Entry 3CMU (X-ray diffraction, 4.20 A resolution (low resolution: residue-level contacts below are approximate; hydrogen-bond / salt-bridge calls are withheld)); this record covers chains B and A.

Chain B:
Molecule: 18-nt DNA strand
Sequence (18 nucleotides; numbered 999 to 1016; the number before each row is that of its first residue):
   999 TTTTTTTTTT TTTTTTTT
Unresolved in the structure: 999-1001

Chain A:
Molecule: Protein recA
From: Escherichia coli
UniProt: P0A7G6 (RECA_ECOLI); the construct has insertions or renumbered stretches relative to UniProt, so the offset changes along the chain: 30-334 = UniProt 31-335; 1001-1334 = UniProt 2-335; 2001-2334 = UniProt 2-335; 3001-3334 = UniProt 2-335; 2 more segments
Amino-acid sequence (2050 residues; each row starts with the number of its first residue; note: 3259 numbers in that range are skipped by the numbering (no residue carries them; nothing is unmodelled there)):
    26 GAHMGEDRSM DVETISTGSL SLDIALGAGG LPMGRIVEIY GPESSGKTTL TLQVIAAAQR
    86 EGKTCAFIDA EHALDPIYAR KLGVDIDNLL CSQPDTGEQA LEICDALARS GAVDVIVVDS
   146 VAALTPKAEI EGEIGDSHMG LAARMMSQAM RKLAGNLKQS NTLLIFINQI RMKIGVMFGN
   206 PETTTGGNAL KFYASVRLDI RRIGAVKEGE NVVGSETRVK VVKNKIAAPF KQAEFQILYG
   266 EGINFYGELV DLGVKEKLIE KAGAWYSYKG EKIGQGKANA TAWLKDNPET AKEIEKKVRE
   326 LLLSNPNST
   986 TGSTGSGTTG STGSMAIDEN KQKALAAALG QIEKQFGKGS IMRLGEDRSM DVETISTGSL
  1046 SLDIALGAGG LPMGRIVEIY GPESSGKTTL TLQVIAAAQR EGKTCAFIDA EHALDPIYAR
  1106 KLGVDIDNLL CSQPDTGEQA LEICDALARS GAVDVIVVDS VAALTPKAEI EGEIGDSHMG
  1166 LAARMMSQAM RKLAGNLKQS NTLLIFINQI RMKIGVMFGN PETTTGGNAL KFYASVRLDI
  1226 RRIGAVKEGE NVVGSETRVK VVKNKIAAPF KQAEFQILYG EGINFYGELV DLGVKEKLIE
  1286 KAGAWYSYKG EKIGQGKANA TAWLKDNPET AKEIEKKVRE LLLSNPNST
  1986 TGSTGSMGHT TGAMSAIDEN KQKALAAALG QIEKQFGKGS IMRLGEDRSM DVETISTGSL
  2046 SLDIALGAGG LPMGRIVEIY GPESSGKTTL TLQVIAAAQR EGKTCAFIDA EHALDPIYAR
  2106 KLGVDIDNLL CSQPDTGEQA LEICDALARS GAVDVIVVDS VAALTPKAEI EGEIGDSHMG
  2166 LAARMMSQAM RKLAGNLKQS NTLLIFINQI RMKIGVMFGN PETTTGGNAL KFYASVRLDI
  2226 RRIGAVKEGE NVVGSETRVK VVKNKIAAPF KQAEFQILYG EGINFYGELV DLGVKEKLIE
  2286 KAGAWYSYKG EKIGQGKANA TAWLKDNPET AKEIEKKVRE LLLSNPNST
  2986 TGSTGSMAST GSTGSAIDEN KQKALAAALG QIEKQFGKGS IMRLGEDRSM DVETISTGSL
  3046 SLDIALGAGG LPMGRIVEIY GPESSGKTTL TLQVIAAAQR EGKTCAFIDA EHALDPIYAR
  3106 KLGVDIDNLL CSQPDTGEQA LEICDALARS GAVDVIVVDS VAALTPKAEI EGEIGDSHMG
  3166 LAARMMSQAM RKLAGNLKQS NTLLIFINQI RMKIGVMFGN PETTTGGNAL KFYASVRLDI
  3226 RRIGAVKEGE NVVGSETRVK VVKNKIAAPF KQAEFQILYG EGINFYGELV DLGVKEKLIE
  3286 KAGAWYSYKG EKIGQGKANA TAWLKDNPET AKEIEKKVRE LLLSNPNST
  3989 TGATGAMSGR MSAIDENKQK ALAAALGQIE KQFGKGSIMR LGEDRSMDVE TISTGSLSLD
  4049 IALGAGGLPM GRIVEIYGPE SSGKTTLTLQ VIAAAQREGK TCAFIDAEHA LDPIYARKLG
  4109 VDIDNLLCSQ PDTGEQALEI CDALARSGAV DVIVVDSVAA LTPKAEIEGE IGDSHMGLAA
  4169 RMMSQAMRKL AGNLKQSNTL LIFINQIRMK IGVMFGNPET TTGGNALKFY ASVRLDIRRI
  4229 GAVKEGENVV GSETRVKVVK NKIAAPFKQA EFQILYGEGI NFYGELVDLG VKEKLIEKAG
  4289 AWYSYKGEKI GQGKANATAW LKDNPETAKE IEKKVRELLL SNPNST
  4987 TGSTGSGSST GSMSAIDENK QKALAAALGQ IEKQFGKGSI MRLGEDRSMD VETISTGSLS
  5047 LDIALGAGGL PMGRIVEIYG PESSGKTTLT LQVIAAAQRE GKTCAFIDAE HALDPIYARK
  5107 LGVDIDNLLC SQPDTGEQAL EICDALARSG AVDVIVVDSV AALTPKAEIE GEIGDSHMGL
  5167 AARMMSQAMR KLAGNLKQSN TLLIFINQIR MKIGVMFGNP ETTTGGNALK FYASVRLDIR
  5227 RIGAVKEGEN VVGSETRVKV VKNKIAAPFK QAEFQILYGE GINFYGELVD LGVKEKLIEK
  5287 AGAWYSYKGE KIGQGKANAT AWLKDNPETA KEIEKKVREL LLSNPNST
Unresolved in the structure: 26-36, 329-334, 986-1000, 1334, 1986-2000, 2334, 2986-3000, 3334, 3989-4000, 4334, 4987-5000, 5157-5163, 5197-5204, 5329-5334
Sequence notes: linker (26-29, 986-1000, 1986-2000, 2986-3000, 3989-4000, 4987-5000)
Metal / ion sites: Mg2+ site 1: Thr73 (together with ADP); Mg2+ site 2: Thr1073 (together with ADP); Mg2+ site 3: Thr2073 (together with ADP); Mg2+ site 4: Thr3073 (together with ADP); Mg2+ site 5: Thr4073 (together with ADP); Mg2+ site 6: Thr5073 (together with ADP)
Ligand contacts:
  - ADP (adenosine-5'-diphosphate), molecule 1: Pro67, Glu68, Ser69, Ser70, Gly71, Lys72, Thr73, Thr74, Glu96, Asp100, Tyr103, Ser240, Tyr264, Lys1248, Asn1249, Lys1250, Ile1251, Ala1252, Ala1253, Pro1254
  - ADP, molecule 2: Pro2067, Glu2068, Ser2069, Ser2070, Gly2071, Lys2072, Thr2073, Thr2074, Glu2096, Asp2100, Tyr2103, Ser2240, Tyr2264, Gly2265, Lys3248, Asn3249, Lys3250, Ile3251, Ala3252, Ala3253, Pro3254
  - ADP, molecule 3: Pro3067, Glu3068, Ser3069, Ser3070, Gly3071, Lys3072, Thr3073, Thr3074, Asp3100, Tyr3103, Ser3240, Tyr3264, Gly3265, Lys4248, Asn4249, Lys4250, Ile4251, Ala4252, Ala4253, Pro4254
  - ADP, molecule 4: Pro4067, Glu4068, Ser4069, Ser4070, Gly4071, Lys4072, Thr4073, Thr4074, Glu4096, Asp4100, Tyr4103, Ser4240, Tyr4264, Gly4265, Lys5248, Asn5249, Lys5250, Ile5251, Ala5252, Ala5253, Pro5254
  - ADP, molecule 5: Pro5067, Glu5068, Ser5069, Ser5070, Gly5071, Lys5072, Thr5073, Thr5074, Glu5096, Asp5100, Tyr5103, Ser5240, Tyr5264
  - ADP / tetrafluoroaluminate: Pro1067, Glu1068, Ser1069, Ser1070, Gly1071, Lys1072, Thr1073, Thr1074, Glu1096, Asp1100, Tyr1103, Asp1144, Ser1145, Ser1240, Tyr1264, Gly1265, Phe2217, Lys2248, Asn2249, Lys2250, Ile2251, Ala2252, Ala2253, Pro2254
  - tetrafluoroaluminate (ALF), molecule 1: Glu68, Ser69, Lys72, Thr73, Glu96, Asp144, Ser145, Gln194, Lys1216, Phe1217, Lys1248, Lys1250
  - tetrafluoroaluminate (ALF), molecule 2: Glu2068, Ser2069, Lys2072, Thr2073, Glu2096, Asp2144, Ser2145, Gln2194, Lys3216, Phe3217, Lys3248, Lys3250
  - tetrafluoroaluminate (ALF), molecule 3: Glu3068, Ser3069, Lys3072, Thr3073, Glu3096, Asp3144, Ser3145, Gln3194, Phe4217, Lys4248, Lys4250
  - tetrafluoroaluminate (ALF), molecule 4: Glu4068, Ser4069, Lys4072, Thr4073, Glu4096, Asp4144, Ser4145, Gln4194, Phe5217, Lys5248, Lys5250
  - tetrafluoroaluminate (ALF), molecule 5: Pro5067, Glu5068, Ser5069, Lys5072, Thr5073, Glu5096, Asp5144, Ser5145, Gln5194

Chain B / chain A interface:
Pairs across the interface (110):
  DT1002(B) with Gly165(A)
  DT1003(B) with Arg196(A); Met197(A); Lys198(A); Ile199(A); Arg1169(A); Ser1172(A); Arg1176(A)
  DT1004(B) with Arg196(A); Met197(A); Ile199(A); Gly200(A); Ala1168(A); Gly1212(A); Asn1213(A); Ala1214(A)
  DT1005(B) with Met1164(A); Gly1165(A); Ala1167(A); Ala1168(A); Gly1211(A); Gly1212(A); Arg2169(A)
  DT1006(B) with Arg1196(A); Met1197(A); Lys1198(A); Ile1199(A); Thr1210(A); Ala2168(A); Arg2169(A); Ser2172(A); Arg2176(A)
  DT1007(B) with Arg1196(A); Met1197(A); Ile1199(A); Gly2165(A); Ala2168(A); Gly2212(A); Asn2213(A); Ala2214(A)
  DT1008(B) with Met2164(A); Gly2165(A); Ala2167(A); Ala2168(A); Gly2211(A); Gly2212(A); Arg3169(A)
  DT1009(B) with Arg2196(A); Met2197(A); Lys2198(A); Ile2199(A); Thr2210(A); Ala3168(A); Arg3169(A); Ser3172(A); Arg3176(A)
  DT1010(B) with Arg2196(A); Met2197(A); Ile2199(A); Gly2200(A); Ala3168(A); Gly3212(A); Asn3213(A); Ala3214(A)
  DT1011(B) with Met3164(A); Gly3165(A); Ala3167(A); Ala3168(A); Gly3211(A); Gly3212(A); Arg4169(A)
  DT1012(B) with Arg3196(A); Met3197(A); Lys3198(A); Ile3199(A); Ala4168(A); Arg4169(A); Ser4172(A); Arg4176(A)
  DT1013(B) with Arg3196(A); Met3197(A); Ile3199(A); Gly3200(A); Gly4165(A); Ala4168(A); Gly4212(A); Asn4213(A); Ala4214(A)
  DT1014(B) with Met4164(A); Gly4165(A); Ala4167(A); Ala4168(A); Gly4211(A); Gly4212(A); Arg5169(A)
  DT1015(B) with Arg4196(A); Met4197(A); Lys4198(A); Ile4199(A); Thr4210(A); Ala5168(A); Arg5169(A); Ser5172(A); Arg5176(A)
  DT1016(B) with Arg4196(A); Met4197(A); Ala5168(A); Gly5212(A); Asn5213(A); Ala5214(A)
Interface residues without a listed pair, chain A (89 interface residues in all): Met164, Thr209, Thr210, Gly212, Gln1173, Gly1200, Thr1209, Thr2209, Thr3209, Thr3210, Thr4209

Overview:
Chain B and chain A form an interface of 15 and 89 residues respectively. Bound to chain A: 5 copies of
tetrafluoroaluminate, ADP / tetrafluoroaluminate and 5 copies of ADP.
Chain B is an 18-nt DNA strand and chain A is Protein recA (Escherichia coli); the structure, Mechanism of
homologous recombination from the RecA-ssDNA/dsDNA structures, was determined by X-ray diffraction together
with 3CMT, 3CMV and 3CMX from the same study.
